4LKD - chains A and E of the 8 polymer chains in the assembly; structure by X-ray diffraction, 2.31 A resolution.

== Chain A (and E) ==
Molecule: PA-I galactophilic lectin
Organism: Pseudomonas aeruginosa
Notes: chain E of this document is another copy of the same molecule, construct and numbering; everything in this record applies to it too
Reference sequence: Q05097 (PA1L_PSEAE); residues 1-121 here correspond to UniProt positions 2-122 (UniProt number = residue number + 1)
Sequence (121 residues; row label = number of the first residue in the row):
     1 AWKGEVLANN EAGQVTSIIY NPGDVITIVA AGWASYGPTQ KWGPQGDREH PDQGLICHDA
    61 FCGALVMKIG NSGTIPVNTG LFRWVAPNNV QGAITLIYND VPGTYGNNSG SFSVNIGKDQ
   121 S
Bound ions: Ca2+: Tyr36, Asp100, Thr104, Asn107, Asn108 (together with beta-D-galactopyranose)
Small-molecule neighbours: beta-D-galactopyranose / P-hydroxybenzoic acid: Tyr36, Pro38, His50, Pro51, Gln53, Cys62, Asp100, Val101, Thr104, Asn107
Reported in the primary citation:
  - binding site for P-hydroxybenzoic acid: His50

== Interface between chain A and chain E ==
Pairs across the interface (7):
  Arg83(A) - Gln120(E)
  Arg83(A) - Ser121(E)  hydrogen bond (side chain-backbone)
  Asp119(A) - Gln120(E)  hydrogen bond
  Gln120(A) - Arg83(E)
  Gln120(A) - Asp119(E)  hydrogen bond
  Gln120(A) - Gln120(E)  hydrogen bond (backbone-side chain)
  Ser121(A) - Arg83(E)  hydrogen bond (backbone-side chain)

== Overview ==
Chain A and chain E each contribute 4 residues to their interface, with 5 hydrogen bonds. Polar pairs include
Arg83(A)-Ser121(E), Asp119(A)-Gln120(E) and Gln120(A)-Gln120(E). Ligands of chain A: beta-D-galactopyranose /
P-hydroxybenzoic acid. Tyr36(A), Asp100(A), Thr104(A), Asn107(A) and Asn108(A) coordinate Ca2+. The paper
reports a binding site for P-hydroxybenzoic acid at His50(A).
Both chains are PA-I galactophilic lectin (Pseudomonas aeruginosa). Entry 4LKD (Crystal Structure of
Pseudomonas aeruginosa Lectin LecA Complexed with GalA-QRS at 2.31 A Resolution) was determined by X-ray
diffraction (same publication as 4LKE and 4LKF).
